Entry 8WC6 (electron microscopy, 3.20 A resolution); this record covers chains A and S of the 6 polymer chains in the assembly.

== Chain A ==
Protein: Guanine nucleotide-binding protein G(s) subunit alpha isoforms short
From: Homo sapiens
Chain sequence (362 residues; numbered 0 to 361; the number before each row is that of its first residue; numbering starts at 0):
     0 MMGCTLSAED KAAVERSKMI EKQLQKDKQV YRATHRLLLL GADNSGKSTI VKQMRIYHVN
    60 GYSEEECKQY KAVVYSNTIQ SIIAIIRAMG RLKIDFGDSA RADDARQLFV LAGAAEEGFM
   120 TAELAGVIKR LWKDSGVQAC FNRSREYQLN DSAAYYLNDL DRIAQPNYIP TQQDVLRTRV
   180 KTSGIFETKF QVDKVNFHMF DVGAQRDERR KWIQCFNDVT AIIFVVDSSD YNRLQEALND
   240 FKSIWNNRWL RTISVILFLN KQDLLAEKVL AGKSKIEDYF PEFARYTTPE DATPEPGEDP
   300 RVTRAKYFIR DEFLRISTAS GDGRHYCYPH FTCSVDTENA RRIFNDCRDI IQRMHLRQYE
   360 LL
Not modelled in the structure: 0-3, 55-179, 272, 294-297, 334

== Chain S ==
Protein: scFv16
From: synthetic construct
Notes: antibody fragment or engineered binder
Chain sequence (285 residues; each row starts with the number of its first residue; note: 13 numbers in that range are skipped by the numbering (no residue carries them; nothing is unmodelled there); a row labelled like 121A-121N holds insertion residues (121A, then the next letters in order); numbers below 1 keep their minus sign (Met-36 is residue -36)):
   -36 MLLVNQSHQG FNKEHTSKMV SAIVLYVLLA AAAHSAFAVQ LVESGGGLVQ PGGSRKLSCS
    24 ASGFAFSSFG MHWVRQAPEK GLEWVAYISS GSGTIYYADT VKGRFTISRD DPKNTLFLQM
    84 TSLRSEDTAM YYCVRSIYYY GSSPFDFWGQ GTTLTVSA
121A-121N GGGGSGGGGSGGGG
   135 SADIVMTQAT SSVPVTPGES VSISCRSSKS LLHSNGNTYL YWFLQRPGQS PQLLIYRMSN
   195 LASGVPDRFS GSGSGTAFTL TISRLEAEDV GVYYCMQHLE YPLTFGAGTK LEL
Not modelled in the structure: -36 to 1, 121A-121N, 247
Cystine bridges: Cys22-Cys96, Cys159-Cys229

== Interface between chain A and chain S ==
Pairs across the interface (16; chain A residue first):
  Leu5(A) - His167(S)
  Ser6(A) - His167(S)
  Ser6(A) - Tyr173(S)  hydrogen bond
  Glu8(A) - Tyr101(S)
  Glu8(A) - Tyr173(S)
  Glu8(A) - Tyr175(S)  hydrogen bond
  Glu8(A) - Arg191(S)  salt bridge
  Glu8(A) - His232(S)  salt bridge
  Asp9(A) - Asn169(S)
  Ala11(A) - Tyr101(S)  hydrophobic
  Glu14(A) - Ser52(S)  hydrogen bond
  Glu14(A) - Gly56(S)
  Glu14(A) - Thr57(S)  hydrogen bond
  Arg15(A) - Tyr101(S)
  Arg15(A) - Tyr102(S)
  Met18(A) - Gly54(S)
Also at the interface, not in a pair above, chain A (10 interface residues in all): Ala7, Ala12
Also at the interface, not in a pair above, chain S (15 interface residues in all): Ile100, Pro107, Leu233

== In short ==
10 residues of chain A face 15 of chain S across their interface, with 4 hydrogen bonds and 2 salt bridges.
Among the polar pairs are Glu8(A)-Arg191(S), Glu8(A)-His232(S) and Ser6(A)-Tyr173(S).
Chain A is Guanine nucleotide-binding protein G(s) subunit alpha isoforms short (Homo sapiens) and chain S is
scFv16 (synthetic construct); the structure, Cryo-EM structure of the PEA-bound mTAAR1-Gs complex, was
determined by electron microscopy together with 8WC3, 8WC4, 8WC5, 8WC7, 8WC8, 8WC9, 8WCA and 8WCB from the
same study.
